Entry 7PIB (electron microscopy, 4.70 A resolution (low resolution: residue-level contacts below are approximate; hydrogen-bond / salt-bridge calls are withheld)); this record covers chains L and 5 of the 56 polymer chains in the assembly.

# Chain L
Name: 30S ribosomal protein S13
From: Mycoplasma pneumoniae M129
Reference sequence: Q50297 (RS13_MYCPN); residues 1-124 here = UniProt positions 1-124
Chain sequence (124 residues; row label = number of the first residue in the row):
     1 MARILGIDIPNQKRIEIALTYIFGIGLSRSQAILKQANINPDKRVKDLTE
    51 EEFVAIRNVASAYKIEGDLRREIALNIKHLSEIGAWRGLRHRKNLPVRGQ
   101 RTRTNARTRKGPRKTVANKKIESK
Unresolved in the structure: 1-4, 123-124

# Chain 5
Molecule: 16S ribosomal RNA
From: Mycoplasma pneumoniae M129
Sequence (1520 nucleotides; row label = number of the first residue in the row):
     1 UUUUUCUGAGAGUUUGAUCCUGGCUCAGGAUUAACGCUGGCGGCAUGCCU
    51 AAUACAUGCAAGUCGAUCGAAAGUAGUAAUACUUUAGAGGCGAACGGGUG
   101 AGUAACACGUAUCCAAUCUACCUUAUAAUGGGGGAUAACUAGUUGAAAGA
   151 CUAGCUAAUACCGCAUAAGAACUUUGGUUCGCAUGAAUCAAAGUUGAAAG
   201 GACCUGCAAGGGUUCGUUAUUUGAUGAGGGUGCGCCAUAUCAGCUAGUUG
   251 GUGGGGUAACGGCCUACCAAGGCAAUGACGUGUAGCUAUGCUGAGAAGUA
   301 GAAUAGCCACAAUGGGACUGAGACACGGCCCAUACUCCUACGGGAGGCAG
   351 CAGUAGGGAAUUUUUCACAAUGAGCGAAAGCUUGAUGGAGCAAUGCCGCG
   401 UGAACGAUGAAGGUCUUUAAGAUUGUAAAGUUCUUUUAUUUGGGAAGAAU
   451 GACUUUAGCAGGUAAUGGCUAGAGUUUGACUGUACCAUUUUGAAUAAGUG
   501 ACGACUAACUAUGUGCCAGCAGUCGCGGUAAUACAUAGGUCGCAAGCGUU
   551 AUCCGGAUUUAUUGGGCGUAAAGCAAGCGCAGGCGGAUUGAAAAGUCUGG
   601 UGUUAAAGGCAGCUGCUUAACAGUUGUAUGCAUUGGAAACUAUUAAUCUA
   651 GAGUGUGGUAGGGAGUUUUGGAAUUUCAUGUGGAGCGGUGAAAUGCGUAG
   701 AUAUAUGAAGGAACACCAGUGGCGAAGGCGAAAACUUAGGCCAUUACUGA
   751 CGCUUAGGCUUGAAAGUGUGGGGAGCAAAUAGGAUUAGAUACCCUAGUAG
   801 UCCACACCGUAAACGAUAGAUACUAGCUGUCGGGGCGAUCCCCUCGGUAG
   851 UGAAGUUAACACAUUAAGUAUCUCGCCUGGGUAGUACAUUCGCAAGAAUG
   901 AAACUCAAACGGAAUUGACGGGGACCCGCACAAGUGGUGGAGCAUGUUGC
   951 UUAAUUCGACGGUACACGAAAAACCUUACCUAGACUUGACAUCCUUGGCA
  1001 AAGUUAUGGAAACAUAAUGGAGGUUAACCGAGUGACAGGUGGUGCAUGGU
  1051 UGUCGUCAGCUCGUGUCGUGAGAUGUUGGGUUAAGUCCCGCAACGAGCGC
  1101 AACCCUUAUCGUUAGUUACAUUGUCUAGCGAGACUGCUAAUGCAAAUUGG
  1151 AGGAAGGAAGGGAUGACGUCAAAUCAUCAUGCCCCUUAUGUCUAGGGCUG
  1201 CAAACGUGCUACAAUGGCCAAUACAAACAGUCGCCAGCUUGUAAAAGUGA
  1251 GCAAAUCUGUAAAGUUGGUCUCAGUUCGGAUUGAGGGCUGCAAUUCGUCC
  1301 UCAUGAAGUCGGAAUCACUAGUAAUCGCGAAUCAGCUAUGUCGCGGUGAA
  1351 UACGUUCUCGGGUCUUGUACACACCGCCCGUCAAACUAUGAAAGCUGGUA
  1401 AUAUUUAAAAACGUGUUGCUAACCAUUAGGAAGCGCAUGUCAAGGAUAGC
  1451 ACCGGUGAUUGGAGUUAAGUCGUAACAAGGUACCCCUACGAGAACGUGGG
  1501 GGUGGAUCACCUCCUUUCUA
Unresolved in the structure: 1-4, 181-184, 1020-1027, 1510-1520
Residues lining bound ligands: spectinomycin (SCM): C1054, G1055, C1057, G1059, C1060, A1166, C1167, G1168, U1169, G1361, G1362, U1363

# Interface between chain L and chain 5
Contacting residue pairs (78; chain L residue first):
  Arg14(L) with U1276(5)
  Ile17(L) with U1276(5)
  Thr20(L) with U1304(5)
  Tyr21(L) with U1275(5); G1305(5)
  Ile22(L) with U1304(5)
  Ile25(L) with U1304(5)
  Gly26(L) with A1303(5); U1304(5)
  Leu27(L) with G1279(5); A1303(5)
  Ser28(L) with C1302(5); A1303(5)
  Arg29(L) with C1302(5); A1303(5)
  Lys43(L) with U1269(5); C1270(5)
  Arg44(L) with U1271(5)
  Leu69(L) with A1303(5)
  Asn76(L) with G1283(5); A1284(5)
  Trp86(L) with C1296(5)
  Arg87(L) with U1294(5)
  Arg90(L) with C1201(5)
  His91(L) with U1282(5)
  Val97(L) with U1282(5)
  Arg98(L) with U1282(5); G1283(5)
  Gly99(L) with U1199(5); C1296(5); G1297(5)
  Gln100(L) with A944(5); U1281(5)
  Arg101(L) with U945(5); G946(5); U1199(5); G1200(5)
  Thr102(L) with G1200(5); C1201(5)
  Arg103(L) with G946(5); U947(5); U1199(5); G1200(5); C1201(5); A1204(5)
  Thr104(L) with U945(5); G946(5)
  Asn105(L) with C943(5); A944(5); U945(5)
  Ala106(L) with C943(5)
  Arg107(L) with G942(5); C943(5); A1203(5); A1204(5)
  Thr108(L) with G942(5); C943(5); A1280(5); A1306(5)
  Arg109(L) with U1281(5); U1282(5)
  Lys110(L) with A1202(5); A1203(5)
  Arg113(L) with A941(5); A1203(5); A1204(5)
  Lys114(L) with A1202(5); A1203(5)
  Thr115(L) with A1203(5)
  Val116(L) with A1202(5)
  Ala117(L) with A1202(5)
  Asn118(L) with A1202(5); A1203(5)
  Lys119(L) with U948(5)
  Lys120(L) with U948(5)
  Glu122(L) with U948(5); G949(5); C960(5)
Other interface residues (no listed pair), chain L (45 interface residues in all): Glu16, Gly24, Pro96, Pro112
Other interface residues (no listed pair), chain 5 (37 interface residues in all): C1205, G1206

# In short
Chain L and chain 5 form an interface of 45 and 37 residues respectively. Chain 5 binds spectinomycin.
Chain L is 30S ribosomal protein S13 and chain 5 is 16S ribosomal RNA, both from Mycoplasma pneumoniae M129;
the structure, 70S ribosome with EF-G, A/P- and P/E-site tRNAs in spectinomycin-treated Mycoplasma pneumoniae
cells, was determined by electron microscopy together with 7OOC, 7OOD, 7P6Z, 7PAH, 7PAI, 7PAJ and 23 further
entries from the same study.
